3K77 - chain A; structure by X-ray diffraction, 2.60 A resolution.

# Chain A
Molecule: DNA repair protein XRCC1
Source organism: Homo sapiens
Reference sequence: P18887 (XRCC1_HUMAN); numbering as in UniProt (aligned over 1-155)
Sequence (161 residues; row label = number of the first residue in the row):
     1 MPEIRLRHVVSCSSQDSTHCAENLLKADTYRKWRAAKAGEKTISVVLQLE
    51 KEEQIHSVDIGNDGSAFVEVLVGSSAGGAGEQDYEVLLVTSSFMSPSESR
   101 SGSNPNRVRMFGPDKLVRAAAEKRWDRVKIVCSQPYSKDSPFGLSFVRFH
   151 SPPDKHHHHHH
Unresolved in the structure: 1, 154-161
Differences from the reference sequence: expression tag (156-161)
Curated features (UniProtKB/Swiss-Prot):
  - modified residue: Ser140 (Phosphoserine)
What the authors report for this chain:
  - conformationally variable residues (side-chain flip): Tyr136, Phe142
  - contacts within the chain: Ala35-Phe142 (hydrophobic contact)

# Overview
The paper reports conformational variability at Tyr136 and Phe142; contacts within the chain involving Ala35
and Phe142.
Chain A is DNA repair protein XRCC1 (Homo sapiens); the structure, X-ray crystal structure of XRCC1, was
determined by X-ray diffraction (same publication as 3K75 and 3LQC).
